PDB entry 7CPI | X-ray diffraction, 2.60 A resolution | chains A and B of the 3 polymer chains in the assembly

Chain A (and B):
Protein: Ferritin
Source organism: Penaeus japonicus
Notes: EC 1.16.3.1; chain B of this document is another copy of the same molecule, construct and numbering; everything in this record applies to it too
Reference sequence: T2B7E1 (T2B7E1_PENJP); the author numbering skips numbers that UniProt does not, so the offset changes along the chain: 2-56 = UniProt 2-56; 58-156 = UniProt 57-155
Sequence (169 residues; row label = number of the first residue in the row; note: 1 number in that range is skipped by the numbering (no residue carries it; nothing is unmodelled there)):
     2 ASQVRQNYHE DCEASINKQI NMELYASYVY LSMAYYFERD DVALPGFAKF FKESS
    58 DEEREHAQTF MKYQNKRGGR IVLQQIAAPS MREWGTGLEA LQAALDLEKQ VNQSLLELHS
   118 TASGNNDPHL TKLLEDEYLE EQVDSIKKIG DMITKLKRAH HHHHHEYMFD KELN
Not modelled in the structure: 156-157
Sequence notes: engineered mutation R89 (Gln88 in T2B7E1); expression tag (157-171)
Bound ions: Fe ion site 1: E24, E60, H63; Fe ion site 2: E60, E105

Chain A / chain B interface:
Contacting residue pairs (23):
  Q4(A) - L102(B)
  Q4(A) - K106(B)  hydrogen bond (backbone-side chain)
  Q4(A) - G147(B)  hydrogen bond (side chain-backbone)
  Q4(A) - I150(B)
  Q4(A) - T151(B)  hydrogen bond
  V5(A) - I143(B)
  Q7(A) - K106(B)  hydrogen bond (side chain-backbone)
  Q7(A) - N109(B)  hydrogen bond
  Q7(A) - Q110(B)  hydrogen bond
  N72(A) - K144(B)
  K73(A) - V140(B)
  K73(A) - D141(B)  salt bridge
  K73(A) - K144(B)
  P125(A) - L113(B)  hydrophobic
  P125(A) - H116(B)
  P125(A) - E132(B)
  P125(A) - L136(B)  hydrophobic
  H126(A) - L136(B)
  H126(A) - V140(B)
  K129(A) - E132(B)
  K129(A) - D133(B)  salt bridge
  K129(A) - E137(B)  salt bridge
  D133(A) - D133(B)
Also at the interface, not in a pair above, chain A (13 interface residues in all): R6, N8, R74, E132

Summary:
13 residues of chain A and 17 residues of chain B are in contact, with 6 hydrogen bonds and 3 salt bridges.
Polar contacts include K73(A)-D141(B), K129(A)-D133(B) and K129(A)-E137(B). E24(A), E60(A) and H63(A) form the
Fe ion site 1.
Chain A and chain B are both Ferritin (Penaeus japonicus); the structure, His-Mediated Reversible
Self-assembly of Ferritin Nanocage with Zn binding, was determined by X-ray diffraction together with 7CPC
from the same study.
